PDB entry 6C98 | X-ray diffraction, 1.85 A resolution | chains A and B

== Chain A ==
Name: IgG receptor FcRn large subunit p51
Organism: Homo sapiens
Reference sequence: P55899 (FCGRN_HUMAN); residues 1-274 here correspond to UniProt positions 24-297 (UniProt number = residue number + 23)
Chain sequence (274 residues; each row starts with the number of its first residue):
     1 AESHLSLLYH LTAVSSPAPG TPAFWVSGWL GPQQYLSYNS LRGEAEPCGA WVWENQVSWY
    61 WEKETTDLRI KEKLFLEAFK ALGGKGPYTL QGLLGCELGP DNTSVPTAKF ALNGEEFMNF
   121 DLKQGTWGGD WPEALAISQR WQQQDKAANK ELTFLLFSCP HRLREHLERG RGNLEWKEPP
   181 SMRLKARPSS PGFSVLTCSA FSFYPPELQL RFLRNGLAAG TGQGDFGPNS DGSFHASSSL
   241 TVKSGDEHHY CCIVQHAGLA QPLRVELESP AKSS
Disordered / not traced: 1-3, 84-85, 268-274
Disulfides: Cys96-Cys159, Cys198-Cys252
Covalently attached groups: cysteine (CYS) linked to Cys48
Small-molecule neighbours:
  - cysteine (CYS): Ser37, Glu46, Pro47
  - ER7 (1-[7-(3-fluorophenyl)-5-methyl[1,2,4]triazolo[1,5-a]pyrimidin-6-yl]ethan-1-one): Trp29, Pro32, Gln33, Gln34, Pro228, Asn229, Ser230, Gly232, Phe234
Curated features (UniProtKB/Swiss-Prot):
  - region: Glu268 to Ser274 (Connecting peptide)
  - glycosylation: Asn102 (N-linked (GlcNAc...) asparagine)
From the paper describing this entry:
  - binding site for ER7: Trp29, Gln34, Pro228
  - allosteric site: Glu54 (proposed by the authors, not directly observed)

== Chain B ==
Name: Beta-2-microglobulin
Organism: Homo sapiens
Reference sequence: P61769 (B2MG_HUMAN); residues 1-99 here correspond to UniProt positions 21-119 (UniProt number = residue number + 20)
Chain sequence (99 residues; each row starts with the number of its first residue):
     1 IQRTPKIQVY SRHPAENGKS NFLNCYVSGF HPSDIEVDLL KNGERIEKVE HSDLSFSKDW
    61 SFYLLYYTEF TPTEKDEYAC RVNHVTLSQP KIVKWDRDM
Disulfides: Cys25-Cys80
Small-molecule neighbours:
  - cysteine (CYS): His51, Ser52, Asp53
  - ER7 (1-[7-(3-fluorophenyl)-5-methyl[1,2,4]triazolo[1,5-a]pyrimidin-6-yl]ethan-1-one): Tyr26, Ser52, Asp53, Ser55, Tyr63, Leu64, Leu65, Tyr67
Curated features (UniProtKB/Swiss-Prot):
  - modified residue: Gln2 (Pyrrolidone carboxylic acid)
  - glycosylation: Ile1 (N-linked (Glc) (glycation) isoleucine), Lys19 (N-linked (Glc) (glycation) lysine), Lys41 (N-linked (Glc) (glycation) lysine), Lys48 (N-linked (Glc) (glycation) lysine), Lys58 (N-linked (Glc) (glycation) lysine), Lys91 (N-linked (Glc) (glycation) lysine), Lys94 (N-linked (Glc) (glycation) lysine)
From the paper describing this entry:
  - binding site for ER7: Tyr26, Ser52, Tyr63, Leu65
  - allosteric site: Arg12, His13 (proposed by the authors, not directly observed)

== Interface between chain A and chain B ==
Pairs across the interface (65):
  His10(A) - Ser55(B)  hydrogen bond
  His10(A) - Phe56(B)  hydrogen bond (side chain-backbone)
  Leu11(A) - Phe56(B)
  Thr12(A) - Phe56(B)
  Thr12(A) - Phe62(B)
  Trp25(A) - Ser33(B)
  Trp25(A) - Leu54(B)  hydrogen bond (side chain-backbone)
  Ser27(A) - Ser55(B)  hydrogen bond
  Trp29(A) - Ser55(B)
  Trp29(A) - Tyr63(B)
  Gln34(A) - Asp53(B)  hydrogen bond
  Ser37(A) - Asp53(B)  hydrogen bond
  Gln91(A) - His31(B)  hydrogen bond
  Gln91(A) - Phe56(B)
  Gln91(A) - Trp60(B)  hydrogen bond (side chain-backbone)
  Gln91(A) - Phe62(B)
  Gly92(A) - Phe56(B)
  Gly92(A) - Trp60(B)
  Leu93(A) - Trp60(B)
  Lys109(A) - Trp60(B)
  Phe110(A) - Trp60(B)
  Ala111(A) - Trp60(B)  hydrophobic
  Asn113(A) - Ile1(B)  hydrogen bond (backbone-backbone)
  Asn113(A) - His31(B)
  Gly114(A) - Ile1(B)
  Gly114(A) - His31(B)
  Gly114(A) - Trp60(B)
  Glu115(A) - Ile1(B)
  Glu116(A) - Trp60(B)  hydrogen bond
  Arg183(A) - Pro14(B)
  Lys185(A) - Asp98(B)
  Arg187(A) - Asp96(B)  salt bridge
  Thr197(A) - Asp98(B)
  Thr197(A) - Met99(B)
  Ser199(A) - Asp98(B)  hydrogen bond (side chain-backbone)
  Ser199(A) - Met99(B)  hydrogen bond (side chain-backbone)
  Phe201(A) - Ser11(B)
  Phe201(A) - Arg12(B)
  Phe201(A) - His13(B)
  Phe201(A) - Pro14(B)
  Phe201(A) - Met99(B)
  Ser202(A) - Arg12(B)  hydrogen bond (side chain-backbone)
  Ser202(A) - His13(B)
  Asp225(A) - Lys6(B)  salt bridge
  Asp225(A) - Gln8(B)
  Asp225(A) - Met99(B)
  Phe226(A) - Gln8(B)  hydrogen bond (backbone-side chain)
  Phe226(A) - Tyr26(B)
  Gly227(A) - Tyr10(B)
  Gly227(A) - Tyr26(B)
  Pro228(A) - Tyr10(B)  hydrogen bond (backbone-side chain)
  Pro228(A) - Tyr26(B)
  Pro228(A) - Leu65(B)
  Asn229(A) - Tyr10(B)
  Asn229(A) - Arg12(B)
  Asn229(A) - Asn24(B)  hydrogen bond
  Asn229(A) - Leu65(B)
  Ser230(A) - Arg12(B)
  Ser230(A) - Leu65(B)
  Ser230(A) - Tyr67(B)
  Asp231(A) - Arg12(B)  salt bridge
  His235(A) - Tyr10(B)
  His235(A) - Ser11(B)
  His235(A) - Met99(B)  hydrogen bond (side chain-backbone)
  Ser237(A) - Met99(B)
Interface residues without a listed pair, chain A (39 interface residues in all): Val14, Thr89, Ser181, Gly224, Ser239
Interface residues without a listed pair, chain B (26 interface residues in all): Glu16, Asp59

== In short ==
The interface between chain A and chain B involves 39 residues on one side and 26 on the other; the contacts
include 17 hydrogen bonds and 3 salt bridges. Polar pairs include Arg187(A)-Asp96(B), Asp225(A)-Lys6(B) and
Asp231(A)-Arg12(B). From the paper: a binding site for ER7 at Trp29(A), Gln34(A) and Tyr26(B) among others; an
allosteric site at Glu54(A) and Arg12(B) among others.
Chain A is IgG receptor FcRn large subunit p51 and chain B is Beta-2-microglobulin, both from Homo sapiens;
the structure, Crystal structure of FcRn bound to UCB-84, was determined by X-ray diffraction, deposited
together with 6C97 and 6C99.
